6NSW - chains B and C of the 4 polymer chains in the assembly; structure by X-ray diffraction, 2.10 A resolution.

Chain B (and C):
Protein: Catalase-3
Source organism: Neurospora crassa (strain ATCC 24698 / 74-OR23-1A / CBS 708.71 / DSM 1257 / FGSC 987)
Notes: EC 1.11.1.6; chain C of this document is another copy of the same molecule, construct and numbering; everything in this record applies to it too
Reference sequence: Q9C169 (CAT3_NEUCR); residues 1-719 here = UniProt positions 1-719
Amino-acid sequence (719 residues; numbered 1 to 719; the number before each row is that of its first residue):
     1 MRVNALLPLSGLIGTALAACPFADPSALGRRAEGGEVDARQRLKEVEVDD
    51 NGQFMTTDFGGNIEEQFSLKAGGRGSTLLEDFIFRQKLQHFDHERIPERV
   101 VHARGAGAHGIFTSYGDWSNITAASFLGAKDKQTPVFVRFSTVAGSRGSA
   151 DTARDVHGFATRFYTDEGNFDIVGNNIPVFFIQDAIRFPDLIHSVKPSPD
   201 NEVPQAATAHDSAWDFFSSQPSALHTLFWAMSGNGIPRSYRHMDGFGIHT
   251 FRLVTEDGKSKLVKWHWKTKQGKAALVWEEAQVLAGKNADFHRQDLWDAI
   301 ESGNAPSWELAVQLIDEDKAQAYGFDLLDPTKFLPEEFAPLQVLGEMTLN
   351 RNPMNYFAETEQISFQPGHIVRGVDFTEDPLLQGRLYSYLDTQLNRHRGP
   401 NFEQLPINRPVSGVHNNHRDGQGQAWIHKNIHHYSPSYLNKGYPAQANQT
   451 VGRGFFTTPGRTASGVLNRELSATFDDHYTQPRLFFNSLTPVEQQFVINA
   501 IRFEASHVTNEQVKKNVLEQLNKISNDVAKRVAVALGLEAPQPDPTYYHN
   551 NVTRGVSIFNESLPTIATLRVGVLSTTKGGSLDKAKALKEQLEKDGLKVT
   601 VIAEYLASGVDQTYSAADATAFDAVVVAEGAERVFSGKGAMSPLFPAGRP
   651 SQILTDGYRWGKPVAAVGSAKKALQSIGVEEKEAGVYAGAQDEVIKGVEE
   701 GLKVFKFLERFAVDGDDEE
Disordered / not traced: 1-37, 715-719 (chain C: 1-37, 717-719)
Swiss-Prot annotation at these positions:
  - active site: His102, Asn175
  - binding site (heme): Tyr389
Ion coordination: heme Fe: Tyr389 (together with oxygen atom)
Small-molecule neighbours: heme / oxygen atom: Arg99, Val100, Val101, His102, Arg139, Ser141, Gly158, Phe159, Ala160, Val173, Gly174, Asn175, Phe180, Ala185, Phe188, Ile248, His249, Ser364, Phe365, Leu381, Gly384, Arg385, Ser388, Tyr389, Thr392, Gln393, Arg396

Interface between chain B and chain C:
Pairs across the interface (252):
  Glu64(B) - Arg469(C)
  Glu65(B) - Ile186(C)
  Gln66(B) - Ile186(C)
  Gln66(B) - Arg187(C)  hydrogen bond (backbone-side chain)
  Gln66(B) - Asp190(C)  hydrogen bond
  Phe67(B) - Asp184(C)
  Phe67(B) - Ile186(C)
  Phe67(B) - Arg187(C)
  Phe67(B) - Arg469(C)
  Phe67(B) - Glu470(C)
  Phe67(B) - Leu471(C)
  Ser68(B) - Asp184(C)  hydrogen bond
  Ser68(B) - Ile186(C)
  Ser68(B) - Asn468(C)
  Ser68(B) - Arg469(C)
  Leu69(B) - Asn468(C)
  Leu69(B) - Arg469(C)
  Lys70(B) - Asp184(C)  salt bridge
  Lys70(B) - Pro380(C)
  Lys70(B) - Leu467(C)
  Lys70(B) - Asn468(C)  hydrogen bond (backbone-backbone)
  Lys70(B) - Glu470(C)  hydrogen bond (side chain-backbone)
  Lys70(B) - Leu471(C)
  Ala71(B) - Ala463(C)
  Ala71(B) - Leu467(C)  hydrophobic
  Gly72(B) - Ser464(C)
  Gly72(B) - Val466(C)  hydrogen bond (backbone-backbone)
  Gly72(B) - Asn468(C)  hydrogen bond (backbone-side chain)
  Gly73(B) - Ser464(C)
  Gly73(B) - Asn468(C)
  Arg74(B) - Gln321(C)
  Arg74(B) - Asp326(C)  salt bridge
  Arg74(B) - Leu328(C)
  Arg74(B) - Glu378(C)
  Arg74(B) - Ser472(C)
  Gly75(B) - Glu378(C)
  Ser76(B) - Glu378(C)
  Ser76(B) - Gln383(C)
  Ser76(B) - Arg461(C)  hydrogen bond
  Thr77(B) - Gln383(C)  hydrogen bond (backbone-side chain)
  Leu78(B) - Leu467(C)  hydrophobic
  Asp81(B) - Arg469(C)  salt bridge
  Ile83(B) - Arg469(C)
  Phe84(B) - Ala185(C)
  Phe84(B) - Ile186(C)  hydrophobic
  Phe84(B) - Gly384(C)
  Phe84(B) - Tyr387(C)  hydrophobic
  Arg85(B) - Tyr387(C)  hydrogen bond (backbone-side chain)
  Lys87(B) - Ile186(C)  hydrogen bond (side chain-backbone)
  Lys87(B) - Pro189(C)
  Lys87(B) - Asp190(C)  salt bridge
  Leu88(B) - Ala185(C)
  Leu88(B) - Pro189(C)
  Leu88(B) - Tyr387(C)  hydrophobic
  Leu88(B) - Ser388(C)
  Gln89(B) - Tyr387(C)
  Gln89(B) - Asp391(C)
  Phe91(B) - Val100(C)
  Phe91(B) - Phe188(C)  hydrophobic
  Phe91(B) - Pro189(C)  hydrophobic
  Phe91(B) - Ile192(C)  hydrophobic
  Phe91(B) - His193(C)
  Asp92(B) - Tyr387(C)
  Asp92(B) - Ser388(C)  hydrogen bond
  Asp92(B) - Asp391(C)
  Asp92(B) - Thr392(C)  hydrogen bond (backbone-side chain)
  Asp92(B) - Asn395(C)
  His93(B) - Asp391(C)  salt bridge
  His93(B) - Asn395(C)  hydrogen bond
  Glu94(B) - His193(C)  salt bridge
  Arg95(B) - Pro97(C)
  Arg95(B) - Glu98(C)
  Arg95(B) - Val100(C)  hydrogen bond (side chain-backbone)
  Arg95(B) - Lys196(C)
  Arg95(B) - Asn395(C)  hydrogen bond (backbone-side chain)
  Pro97(B) - Arg95(C)
  Pro97(B) - Pro97(C)
  Pro97(B) - Arg398(C)
  Glu98(B) - Arg95(C)
  Glu98(B) - Arg147(C)  salt bridge
  Val100(B) - Phe91(C)
  Val100(B) - Arg95(C)  hydrogen bond (backbone-side chain)
  Arg104(B) - Gln205(C)
  Ser146(B) - Arg147(C)  hydrogen bond
  Ser146(B) - Gly148(C)
  Arg147(B) - Glu98(C)  salt bridge
  Arg147(B) - Ser146(C)  hydrogen bond
  Arg147(B) - Arg147(C)
  Arg147(B) - Glu202(C)  salt bridge
  Gly148(B) - Ser146(C)
  Gly148(B) - Gly148(C)
  Gly148(B) - Ser149(C)
  Gly148(B) - Gln205(C)
  Ser149(B) - Gly148(C)
  Asp184(B) - Phe67(C)
  Asp184(B) - Ser68(C)  hydrogen bond (side chain-backbone)
  Asp184(B) - Lys70(C)  salt bridge
  Ala185(B) - Leu88(C)
  Ile186(B) - Glu65(C)
  Ile186(B) - Gln66(C)
  Ile186(B) - Phe67(C)
  Ile186(B) - Ser68(C)
  Ile186(B) - Phe84(C)  hydrophobic
  Ile186(B) - Lys87(C)  hydrogen bond (backbone-side chain)
  Arg187(B) - Gln66(C)  hydrogen bond (side chain-backbone)
  Arg187(B) - Phe67(C)
  Phe188(B) - Phe91(C)  hydrophobic
  Pro189(B) - Lys87(C)
  Pro189(B) - Leu88(C)
  Pro189(B) - Phe91(C)  hydrophobic
  Asp190(B) - Gln66(C)  hydrogen bond
  Asp190(B) - Lys87(C)  salt bridge
  Ile192(B) - Phe91(C)  hydrophobic
  His193(B) - Glu94(C)  salt bridge
  Lys196(B) - Arg95(C)
  Pro199(B) - Asn355(C)
  Pro199(B) - Tyr356(C)  hydrogen bond (backbone-backbone)
  Asp200(B) - Trp297(C)
  Asp200(B) - Pro353(C)
  Asp200(B) - Met354(C)
  Asp200(B) - Tyr356(C)
  Asn201(B) - Arg293(C)
  Asn201(B) - Trp297(C)
  Asn201(B) - Tyr356(C)
  Glu202(B) - Arg147(C)  salt bridge
  Glu202(B) - Arg293(C)  salt bridge
  Glu202(B) - Tyr356(C)
  Val203(B) - Asp290(C)
  Val203(B) - Arg293(C)
  Val203(B) - Gln294(C)
  Pro204(B) - Asp290(C)
  Gln205(B) - Arg104(C)
  Gln205(B) - Gly148(C)
  Gln205(B) - Asp290(C)  hydrogen bond (backbone-side chain)
  Glu279(B) - Pro646(C)
  Glu279(B) - Arg649(C)
  Gln282(B) - Gly286(C)
  Gln282(B) - Lys287(C)  hydrogen bond
  Ala285(B) - Gly286(C)
  Gly286(B) - Gln282(C)
  Gly286(B) - Ala285(C)
  Gly286(B) - Gly286(C)
  Lys287(B) - Gln282(C)  hydrogen bond
  Asp290(B) - Glu202(C)
  Asp290(B) - Val203(C)
  Asp290(B) - Pro204(C)
  Asp290(B) - Gln205(C)  hydrogen bond (side chain-backbone)
  Arg293(B) - Asn201(C)
  Arg293(B) - Glu202(C)  salt bridge
  Arg293(B) - Val203(C)
  Gln294(B) - Val203(C)
  Trp297(B) - Asp200(C)
  Trp297(B) - Asn201(C)
  Gln321(B) - Arg74(C)
  Asp326(B) - Arg74(C)  salt bridge
  Leu328(B) - Arg74(C)
  Pro353(B) - Asp200(C)
  Met354(B) - Asp200(C)
  Asn355(B) - Pro199(C)
  Tyr356(B) - Pro199(C)  hydrogen bond (backbone-backbone)
  Tyr356(B) - Asp200(C)
  Tyr356(B) - Asn201(C)
  Tyr356(B) - Glu202(C)
  Glu378(B) - Arg74(C)
  Glu378(B) - Gly75(C)
  Glu378(B) - Ser76(C)
  Pro380(B) - Lys70(C)
  Gln383(B) - Ser76(C)
  Gln383(B) - Thr77(C)  hydrogen bond (side chain-backbone)
  Gly384(B) - Phe84(C)
  Tyr387(B) - Phe84(C)  hydrophobic
  Tyr387(B) - Arg85(C)  hydrogen bond (side chain-backbone)
  Tyr387(B) - Gln89(C)
  Tyr387(B) - Asp92(C)
  Ser388(B) - Asp92(C)  hydrogen bond
  Asp391(B) - Gln89(C)
  Asp391(B) - Asp92(C)
  Asp391(B) - His93(C)  salt bridge
  Thr392(B) - Asp92(C)  hydrogen bond (side chain-backbone)
  Leu394(B) - His93(C)
  Asn395(B) - Asp92(C)
  Asn395(B) - His93(C)
  Asn395(B) - Arg95(C)  hydrogen bond (side chain-backbone)
  Arg398(B) - Arg95(C)
  Arg398(B) - Arg398(C)
  Arg461(B) - Ser76(C)  hydrogen bond
  Ala463(B) - Ala71(C)
  Ser464(B) - Gly72(C)
  Ser464(B) - Gly73(C)
  Val466(B) - Lys70(C)
  Val466(B) - Gly72(C)  hydrogen bond (backbone-backbone)
  Leu467(B) - Lys70(C)
  Leu467(B) - Ala71(C)  hydrophobic
  Leu467(B) - Leu78(C)  hydrophobic
  Asn468(B) - Ser68(C)
  Asn468(B) - Leu69(C)
  Asn468(B) - Lys70(C)  hydrogen bond (backbone-backbone)
  Asn468(B) - Gly72(C)  hydrogen bond (side chain-backbone)
  Asn468(B) - Gly73(C)
  Arg469(B) - Phe67(C)
  Arg469(B) - Ser68(C)
  Arg469(B) - Leu69(C)
  Arg469(B) - Asp81(C)  salt bridge
  Arg469(B) - Ile83(C)
  Glu470(B) - Phe67(C)
  Glu470(B) - Lys70(C)  hydrogen bond (backbone-side chain)
  Leu471(B) - Phe67(C)
  Leu471(B) - Lys70(C)
  Ser472(B) - Arg74(C)
  Asn499(B) - Pro643(C)  hydrogen bond (side chain-backbone)
  Arg502(B) - Pro643(C)  hydrogen bond (side chain-backbone)
  Arg502(B) - Leu644(C)
  Phe503(B) - Ser615(C)
  Phe503(B) - Ala616(C)  hydrophobic
  Ser506(B) - Thr613(C)
  His507(B) - Ala616(C)
  Val534(B) - Tyr605(C)
  Ala535(B) - Tyr605(C)
  Ala535(B) - Leu606(C)  hydrogen bond (backbone-backbone)
  Ala535(B) - Thr613(C)
  Leu536(B) - Leu606(C)
  Gly537(B) - Leu606(C)
  Tyr605(B) - Val534(C)
  Tyr605(B) - Ala535(C)
  Leu606(B) - Lys514(C)
  Leu606(B) - Ala535(C)  hydrogen bond (backbone-backbone)
  Leu606(B) - Leu536(C)
  Leu606(B) - Gly537(C)
  Thr613(B) - Ser506(C)
  Thr613(B) - Ala535(C)
  Ser615(B) - Phe503(C)
  Ala616(B) - Phe503(C)  hydrophobic
  Ala616(B) - Ser506(C)
  Ala616(B) - His507(C)
  Met641(B) - Ala712(C)
  Pro643(B) - Asn499(C)  hydrogen bond (backbone-side chain)
  Pro643(B) - Arg502(C)  hydrogen bond (backbone-side chain)
  Pro643(B) - Ala712(C)
  Pro643(B) - Val713(C)
  Pro643(B) - Asp714(C)
  Leu644(B) - Arg502(C)
  Leu644(B) - Ala535(C)  hydrophobic
  Pro646(B) - Glu279(C)
  Ala647(B) - Arg659(C)
  Gly648(B) - Arg659(C)
  Arg649(B) - Glu279(C)
  Gln652(B) - Gln652(C)  hydrogen bond
  Arg659(B) - Ala647(C)  hydrogen bond (side chain-backbone)
  Arg659(B) - Gly648(C)
  Ala712(B) - Pro643(C)
  Val713(B) - Pro643(C)
  Asp714(B) - Pro643(C)
Other interface residues (no listed pair), chain B (126 interface residues in all): Ile96, Arg99, Val101, Gln220, Val283, Ala289, Ala320, Gly465, Gln495, Lys514, Ser642
Other interface residues (no listed pair), chain C (122 interface residues in all): Ile96, Arg99, Val101, Gln220, Ala320, Leu394, Gly465, Gln495, Ser642

Summary:
The interface between chain B and chain C involves 126 residues on one side and 122 on the other, with 47
hydrogen bonds and 18 salt bridges. Polar pairs include Lys70(B)-Asp184(C), Arg74(B)-Asp326(C) and
Asp81(B)-Arg469(C). Ligands of chain B: heme / oxygen atom.
Both chains are Catalase-3 (Neurospora crassa (strain ATCC 24698 / 74-OR23-1A / CBS 708.71 / DSM 1257 / FGSC
987)). Entry 6NSW (X-ray reduced Catalase 3 From N.Crassa in Cpd I state (0.135 MGy)) was determined by X-ray
diffraction, deposited together with 6NSY, 6NSZ, 6NT0, 6NT1 and 4AJ9.
